Entry 4CYB (X-ray diffraction, 1.78 A resolution); this record covers chains I and J of the 12 polymer chains in the assembly.

== Chain I (and J) ==
Protein: Putative DNA protection protein
Organism: Streptomyces coelicolor
Notes: chain J of this document is another copy of the same molecule, construct and numbering; everything in this record applies to it too
UniProtKB: Q9K3L0 (Q9K3L0_STRCO); residue numbers follow UniProt; this construct covers 28-200
Chain sequence (173 residues; numbered 28 to 200; the number before each row is that of its first residue):
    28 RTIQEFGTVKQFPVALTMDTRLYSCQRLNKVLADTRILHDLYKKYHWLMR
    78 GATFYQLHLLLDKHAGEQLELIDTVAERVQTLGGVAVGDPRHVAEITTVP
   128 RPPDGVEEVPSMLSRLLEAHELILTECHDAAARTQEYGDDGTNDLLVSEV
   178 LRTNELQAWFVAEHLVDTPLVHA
Not modelled in the structure: 200 (chain J: fully traced)
Metal / ion sites: Fe ion site 1: His73 (shared with Asp100(J), Glu104(J) of chain J); Fe ion site 2: Asp100, Glu104 (shared with His73(J) of chain J)

== Interface between chain I and chain J ==
Contacting residue pairs (89; chain I residue first):
  Arg28(I) - Glu134(J)
  Arg28(I) - Glu135(J)  salt bridge
  Thr29(I) - Val133(J)
  Ile30(I) - Val133(J)  hydrogen bond (backbone-backbone)
  Ile30(I) - Glu134(J)
  Ile30(I) - Glu135(J)
  Gln31(I) - Arg77(J)  hydrogen bond
  Gln31(I) - Gly132(J)
  Gln31(I) - Val133(J)  hydrogen bond (backbone-backbone)
  Phe33(I) - Asp131(J)
  Phe33(I) - Gly132(J)
  Lys37(I) - Arg77(J)
  Arg63(I) - Asp67(J)  salt bridge
  Ile64(I) - Asp116(J)
  Ile64(I) - Pro117(J)  hydrophobic
  Ile64(I) - Arg118(J)
  Asp67(I) - Arg63(J)  salt bridge
  Asp67(I) - Pro117(J)
  Lys70(I) - Asp100(J)  salt bridge
  Lys71(I) - Gly115(J)
  His73(I) - Asp100(J)  salt bridge
  His73(I) - Glu104(J)  salt bridge
  Trp74(I) - Ile99(J)  hydrophobic
  Trp74(I) - Asp100(J)  hydrogen bond
  Trp74(I) - Ala103(J)
  Trp74(I) - Glu104(J)
  Trp74(I) - Gln107(J)  hydrogen bond (backbone-side chain)
  Trp74(I) - Val114(J)
  Leu75(I) - Gln107(J)
  Leu75(I) - Val112(J)  hydrophobic
  Leu75(I) - Ala113(J)
  Arg77(I) - Gln31(J)  hydrogen bond
  Arg77(I) - Lys37(J)
  Arg77(I) - Gln107(J)
  His85(I) - Glu104(J)  salt bridge
  Leu96(I) - Leu96(J)  hydrophobic
  Ile99(I) - Trp74(J)  hydrophobic
  Asp100(I) - Lys70(J)  salt bridge
  Asp100(I) - His73(J)  salt bridge
  Asp100(I) - Trp74(J)  hydrogen bond
  Ala103(I) - Trp74(J)
  Glu104(I) - His73(J)  salt bridge
  Glu104(I) - Trp74(J)
  Glu104(I) - His85(J)  salt bridge
  Gln107(I) - Trp74(J)  hydrogen bond (side chain-backbone)
  Gln107(I) - Leu75(J)
  Gln107(I) - Arg77(J)
  Val112(I) - Leu75(J)  hydrophobic
  Val112(I) - Asp131(J)
  Val112(I) - Val133(J)  hydrophobic
  Ala113(I) - Leu75(J)
  Val114(I) - Trp74(J)
  Gly115(I) - Lys71(J)
  Asp116(I) - Ile64(J)
  Asp116(I) - Arg128(J)
  Asp116(I) - Pro129(J)
  Pro117(I) - Ile64(J)  hydrophobic
  Pro117(I) - Asp67(J)
  Pro117(I) - Pro117(J)  hydrophobic
  Arg118(I) - Ile64(J)
  Arg118(I) - Ala121(J)
  Arg118(I) - Thr124(J)
  Arg118(I) - Val126(J)  hydrogen bond (side chain-backbone)
  Arg118(I) - Pro127(J)  hydrogen bond (side chain-backbone)
  Arg118(I) - Arg128(J)
  His119(I) - Arg128(J)
  His119(I) - Asp131(J)  salt bridge
  Ala121(I) - Arg118(J)
  Glu122(I) - Arg128(J)  salt bridge
  Thr124(I) - Arg118(J)
  Val126(I) - Arg118(J)  hydrogen bond (backbone-side chain)
  Pro127(I) - Arg118(J)  hydrogen bond (backbone-side chain)
  Arg128(I) - Asp116(J)
  Arg128(I) - Arg118(J)
  Arg128(I) - His119(J)
  Arg128(I) - Glu122(J)  salt bridge
  Pro129(I) - Asp116(J)
  Asp131(I) - Phe33(J)
  Asp131(I) - Val112(J)
  Asp131(I) - His119(J)  salt bridge
  Gly132(I) - Gln31(J)
  Gly132(I) - Phe33(J)
  Val133(I) - Thr29(J)
  Val133(I) - Ile30(J)  hydrogen bond (backbone-backbone)
  Val133(I) - Gln31(J)  hydrogen bond (backbone-backbone)
  Glu134(I) - Arg28(J)
  Glu134(I) - Ile30(J)
  Glu135(I) - Arg28(J)
  Glu135(I) - Ile30(J)
Also at the interface, not in a pair above, chain I (44 interface residues in all): Glu32, Pro130
Also at the interface, not in a pair above, chain J (44 interface residues in all): Glu32, Pro130

== Summary ==
The chain I/chain J interface involves 44 residues from each chain, with 14 hydrogen bonds and 15 salt
bridges. Among the polar pairs are Arg28(I)-Glu135(J), Arg63(I)-Asp67(J) and Lys70(I)-Asp100(J). Asp100(I) and
Glu104(I) form the Fe ion site 2.
Both chains are Putative DNA protection protein (Streptomyces coelicolor). Entry 4CYB (DpsC from Streptomyces
coelicolor) was determined by X-ray diffraction, deposited together with 4CY9 and 4CYA.
